9G1Y - chains B and D of the 4 polymer chains in the assembly; structure by X-ray diffraction, 2.70 A resolution.

== Chain B ==
Molecule: Endoribonuclease MazF
Organism: Staphylococcus aureus
Notes: EC 3.1.-.-
UniProtKB: Q7A4G9 (MAZF_STAAN); residues 2-120 here = UniProt positions 2-120
Sequence (133 residues; row label = number of the first residue in the row; numbers below 1 keep their minus sign (Met-12 is residue -12)):
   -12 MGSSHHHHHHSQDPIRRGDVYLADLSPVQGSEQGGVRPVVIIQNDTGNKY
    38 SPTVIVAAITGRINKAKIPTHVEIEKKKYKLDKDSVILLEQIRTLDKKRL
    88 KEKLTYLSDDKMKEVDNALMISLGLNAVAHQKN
Disordered / not traced: -12 to -1, 116-120
Construct notes: initiating methionine (-12); expression tag (-11 to 1)

== Chain D ==
Molecule: Nanobody 3
Organism: Lama glama
Notes: antibody fragment or engineered binder
Sequence (138 residues; numbered 2 to 139; the number before each row is that of its first residue):
     2 AQVQLQESGGGLVQPGGSLRLSCAASGFTFDDYAIGWFRQAPGKEREGVS
    52 CISSSDGSTYYADSVKGRFTISSDNAKNTVYLQMNSLKPEDTAVYYCAAD
   102 EYLCTGLAYSDYYPGKYEYDYWGQGTQVTVSSHHHHHH
Disordered / not traced: 2, 137-139
Disulfide bonds: Cys24-Cys98, Cys52-Cys105

== Chain B / chain D interface ==
Contacting residue pairs (18):
  Ala53(B) with Tyr118(D)
  Lys54(B) with Asp101(D), salt bridge; Tyr103(D); Tyr118(D); Glu119(D); Asp121(D), salt bridge
  Ile55(B) with Tyr103(D), hydrophobic; Thr106(D); Gly107(D); Tyr110(D), hydrophobic; Tyr118(D)
  Pro56(B) with Tyr110(D); Tyr118(D)
  Thr57(B) with Tyr110(D)
  His58(B) with Tyr103(D)
  Glu77(B) with Tyr103(D)
  Ile108(B) with Tyr114(D)
  Ala114(B) with Tyr114(D)
Other interface residues (no listed pair), chain B (12 interface residues in all): Ile50, Leu75, Val115
Other interface residues (no listed pair), chain D (11 interface residues in all): Tyr113, Tyr120

== In short ==
The interface between chain B and chain D involves 12 residues on one side and 11 on the other, with 2 salt
bridges. Among the polar pairs are Lys54(B)-Asp101(D) and Lys54(B)-Asp121(D).
Here chain B is Endoribonuclease MazF (Staphylococcus aureus) and chain D is Nanobody 3 (Lama glama). Entry
9G1Y (Staphycoccus aureus MazF in complex with Nabobody 3) was determined by X-ray diffraction.
